6CQN - chains B and C of the 5 polymer chains in the assembly; structure by X-ray diffraction, 2.50 A resolution.

# Chain B
Molecule: HLA class II histocompatibility antigen, DRB1-11 beta chain
From: Homo sapiens
UniProtKB: P20039 (2B1B_HUMAN); residues 1-190 here correspond to UniProt positions 30-219 (UniProt number = residue number + 29)
Chain sequence (190 residues; each row starts with the number of its first residue):
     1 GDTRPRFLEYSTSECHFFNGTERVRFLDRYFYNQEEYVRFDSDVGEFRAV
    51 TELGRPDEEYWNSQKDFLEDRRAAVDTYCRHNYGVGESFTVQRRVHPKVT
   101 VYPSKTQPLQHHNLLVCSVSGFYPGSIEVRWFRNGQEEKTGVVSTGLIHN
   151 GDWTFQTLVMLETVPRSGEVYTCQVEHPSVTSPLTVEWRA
Disulfides: C15-C79, C117-C173

# Chain C
Molecule: Peptide from Capsid protein p24
From: HIV-1 M:B_HXB2R
UniProtKB: P04591 (GAG_HV1H2); residues 89-101 here correspond to UniProt positions 299-311 (UniProt number = residue number + 210)
Chain sequence (13 residues; each row starts with the number of its first residue):
    89 RFYKTLRAEQASQ
Residues lining bound ligands: Mg2+ (MG): R89, F90, K92

# Chain B / chain C interface
Pairs across the interface (31; chain B residue first):
  S13(B) with L94(C)
  F26(B) with L94(C), hydrophobic
  P56(B) with S100(C)
  D57(B) with A99(C); S100(C), hydrogen bond (side chain-backbone)
  Y60(B) with Q98(C); S100(C)
  W61(B) with E97(C); Q98(C), hydrogen bond (side chain-backbone); A99(C), hydrophobic
  F67(B) with R95(C); E97(C)
  D70(B) with L94(C)
  R71(B) with L94(C); R95(C), hydrogen bond (side chain-backbone)
  A74(B) with L94(C), hydrophobic
  Y78(B) with K92(C); T93(C); L94(C)
  H81(B) with R89(C), hydrogen bond (backbone-side chain); F90(C), hydrogen bond (side chain-backbone); K92(C)
  N82(B) with F90(C); Y91(C); K92(C), hydrogen bond (side chain-backbone)
  G84(B) with R89(C), hydrogen bond (backbone-side chain)
  V85(B) with R89(C); F90(C); Y91(C), hydrophobic
  G86(B) with Y91(C)
  F89(B) with Y91(C)
Interface residues without a listed pair, chain B (19 interface residues in all): D28, T77
Interface residues without a listed pair, chain C (12 interface residues in all): A96

# In short
19 residues of chain B face 12 of chain C across their interface; the contacts include 7 hydrogen bonds. Polar
pairs include D57(B)-S100(C), W61(B)-Q98(C) and R71(B)-R95(C). Bound to chain C: Mg2+.
Chain B is HLA class II histocompatibility antigen, DRB1-11 beta chain (Homo sapiens) and chain C is Peptide
from Capsid protein p24 (HIV-1 M:B_HXB2R); the structure, Crystal structure of F5 TCR -DR11-RQ13 peptide
complex, was determined by X-ray diffraction together with 6CPH, 6CPL, 6CPN, 6CPO, 6CQJ, 6CQL, 6CQQ and 6CQR
from the same study.
